PDB entry 7EQG | electron microscopy, 3.20 A resolution | chains H and N of the 17 polymer chains in the assembly

# Chain H
Name: CRISPR-associated protein Csy3
From: Pseudomonas aeruginosa
Reference sequence: A0A659BSG0 (A0A659BSG0_PSEAI); residues 1-342 here = UniProt positions 1-342
Chain sequence (342 residues; numbered 1 to 342; the number before each row is that of its first residue):
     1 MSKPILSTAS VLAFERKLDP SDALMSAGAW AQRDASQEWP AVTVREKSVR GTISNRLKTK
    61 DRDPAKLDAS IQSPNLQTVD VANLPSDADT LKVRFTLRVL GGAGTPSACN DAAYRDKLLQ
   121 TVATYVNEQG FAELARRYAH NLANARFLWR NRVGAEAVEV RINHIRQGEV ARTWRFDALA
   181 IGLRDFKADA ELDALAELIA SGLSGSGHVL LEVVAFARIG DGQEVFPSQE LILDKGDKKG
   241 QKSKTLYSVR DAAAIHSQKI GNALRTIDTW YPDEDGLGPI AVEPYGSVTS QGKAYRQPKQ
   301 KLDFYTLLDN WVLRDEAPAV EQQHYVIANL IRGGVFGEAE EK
Not modelled in the structure: 1-5, 339-342

# Chain N
Molecule: 54-nt DNA strand
Sequence (54 nucleotides; numbered -9 to 44; the number before each row is that of its first residue; numbers below 1 keep their minus sign (DG-9 is residue -9)):
    -9 GGAAGCCATC CAGGTAGACG CGGACATCAA GCCCGCCGTG AAGGTGCAGC TGCT
Not modelled in the structure: -9 to 0

# Interface between chain H and chain N
Residue-residue contacts (21):
  Ser10(H) with DG30(N), sugar contact; DA31(N), phosphate contact
  Val11(H) with DG30(N), base contact
  Asn55(H) with DC22(N), sugar contact; DC23(N), sugar contact
  Lys58(H) with DC24(N), salt bridge to the phosphate
  Ser73(H) with DA20(N), phosphate contact
  Pro74(H) with DA20(N), sugar contact
  Asn75(H) with DG21(N), sugar contact; DC22(N), base contact
  Leu76(H) with DA20(N), base contact; DG21(N), base contact
  Gln77(H) with DG21(N), phosphate contact; DC22(N), base contact
  Lys238(H) with DC22(N), phosphate contact
  Lys239(H) with DG21(N), sugar contact; DC22(N), phosphate contact
  Ser243(H) with DC22(N), hydrogen bond to the base
  Val335(H) with DG30(N), base contact
  Glu338(H) with DG30(N), sugar contact; DA31(N), phosphate contact
Interface residues without a listed pair, chain H (16 interface residues in all): Ala13, Leu233
Interface residues without a listed pair, chain N (9 interface residues in all): DC27, DT29

# Overview
The interface between chain H and chain N involves 16 residues on one side and 9 on the other, with 1 hydrogen
bond and 1 salt bridge. Among the polar pairs are Ser243(H)-DC22(N) and Lys58(H)-DC24(N).
Here chain H is CRISPR-associated protein Csy3 (Pseudomonas aeruginosa) and chain N is a 54-nt DNA strand.
Entry 7EQG (Structure of Csy-AcrIF5) was determined by electron microscopy together with 7F45 from the same
study.
